Entry 4F0G (X-ray diffraction, 2.00 A resolution); this record covers chain A.

== Chain A ==
Protein: Serine/threonine-protein kinase roco4
Organism: Dictyostelium discoideum
Notes: EC 2.7.11.1; fragment: Roco4 Kinase Domain
UniProtKB: Q6XHB2 (ROCO4_DICDI); residues 1019-1292 here correspond to UniProt positions 1018-1291 (UniProt number = residue number - 1)
Sequence (287 residues; each row starts with the number of its first residue):
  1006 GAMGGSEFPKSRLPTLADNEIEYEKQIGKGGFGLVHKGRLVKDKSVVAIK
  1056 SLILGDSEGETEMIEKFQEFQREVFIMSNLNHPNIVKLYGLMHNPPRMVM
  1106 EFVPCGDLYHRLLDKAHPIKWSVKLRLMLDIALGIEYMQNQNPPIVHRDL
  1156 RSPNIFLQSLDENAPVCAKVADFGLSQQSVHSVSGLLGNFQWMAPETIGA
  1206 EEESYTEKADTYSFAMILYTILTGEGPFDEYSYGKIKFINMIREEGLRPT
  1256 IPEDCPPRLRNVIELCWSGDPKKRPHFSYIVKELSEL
Unresolved in the structure: 1006-1015, 1180-1193
Differences from the reference sequence: expression tag (1006-1018)
What the authors report for this chain:
  - conformationally variable residues (loop rearrangement): Glu1207, Glu1208
  - post-translational modification sites: Ser1187, Ser1189
  - mutagenesis - S1187A, S1187A/S1189A, S1189A: decreased catalytic activity
  - mutagenesis - R1077A/G1179S, S1181A/S1184A: unchanged catalytic activity

== Summary ==
From the paper: S1187A, S1187A/S1189A and S1189A reduce catalytic activity; modification sites Ser1187 and
Ser1189; 5 substitutions were tested in all.
Chain A is Serine/threonine-protein kinase roco4 (Dictyostelium discoideum); the structure, Crystal Structure
of the Roco4 Kinase Domain from D. discoideum, was determined by X-ray diffraction together with 4F0F, 4F1M,
4F1O and 4F1T from the same study.
